Entry 8CE8 (electron microscopy, 3.81 A resolution); this record covers chains B and E of the 9 polymer chains in the assembly.

[Chain B]
Molecule: Heme exporter protein B
Organism: Escherichia coli K-12
Reference sequence: P0ABL8 (CCMB_ECOLI); residues 1-220 here = UniProt positions 1-220
Chain sequence (220 residues; numbered 1 to 220; the number before each row is that of its first residue):
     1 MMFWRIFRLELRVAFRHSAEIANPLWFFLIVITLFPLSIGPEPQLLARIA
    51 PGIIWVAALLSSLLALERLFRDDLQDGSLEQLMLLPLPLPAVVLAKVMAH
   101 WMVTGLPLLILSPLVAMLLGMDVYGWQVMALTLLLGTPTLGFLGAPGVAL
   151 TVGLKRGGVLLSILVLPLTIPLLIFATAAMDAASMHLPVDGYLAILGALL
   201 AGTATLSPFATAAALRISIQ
Not modelled in the structure: 1

[Chain E]
Molecule: Cytochrome c-type biogenesis protein CcmE
Organism: Escherichia coli K-12
Reference sequence: P69490 (CCME_ECOLI); numbering as in UniProt (aligned over 1-159)
Chain sequence (159 residues; row label = number of the first residue in the row):
     1 MNIRRKNRLWIACAVLAGLALTIGLVLYALRSNIDLFYTPGEILYGKRET
    51 QQMPEVGQRLRVGGMVMPGSVQRDPNSLKVTFTIYDAEGSVDVSYEGILP
   101 DLFREGQGVVVQGELEKGNHILAKEVLAKHDENYTPPEVEKAMEANHRRP
   151 ASVYKDPAS
Not modelled in the structure: 1
UniProt features mapped onto this chain:
  - binding site (heme): His-130, Tyr-134
  - mutagenesis: His-130 (H130A: Abolishes heme binding; H130C: Can still form a covalent bond with heme, but blocks heme release transfer to cytochrome c)

[Interface between chain B and chain E]
Pairs across the interface (20):
  Pro-88(B) / Asn-7(E)
  Met-185(B) / Lys-129(E)
  Asp-190(B) / Ser-32(E)
  Gly-191(B) / Ala-29(E)
  Ala-194(B) / Leu-25(E)
  Ala-194(B) / Tyr-28(E)  hydrophobic
  Ala-194(B) / Ala-29(E)  hydrophobic
  Ile-195(B) / Ala-29(E)  hydrophobic
  Gly-197(B) / Leu-25(E)
  Ala-198(B) / Thr-22(E)  hydrogen bond (backbone-side chain)
  Ala-198(B) / Leu-25(E)
  Ala-198(B) / Val-26(E)  hydrophobic
  Ala-201(B) / Leu-21(E)  hydrophobic
  Ala-201(B) / Thr-22(E)
  Gly-202(B) / Thr-22(E)  hydrogen bond (backbone-side chain)
  Thr-205(B) / Val-15(E)
  Thr-205(B) / Gly-18(E)
  Thr-205(B) / Leu-19(E)
  Phe-209(B) / Ile-11(E)  hydrophobic
  Phe-209(B) / Val-15(E)  hydrophobic
Also at the interface, not in a pair above, chain B (13 interface residues in all): Leu-206
Also at the interface, not in a pair above, chain E (14 interface residues in all): Tyr-134
Interface features reported in the paper:
  - interface residues, chain E: Asn-2(E)

[Overview]
13 residues of chain B face 14 of chain E across their interface, with 2 hydrogen bonds. Among the polar pairs
are Ala-198(B)/Thr-22(E) and Gly-202(B)/Thr-22(E). From UniProt: heme-binding residues His-130(E) and
Tyr-134(E) and one mutagenesis site on chain E. The paper reports the interface residue Asn-2(E).
Chain B is Heme exporter protein B and chain E is Cytochrome c-type biogenesis protein CcmE, both from
Escherichia coli K-12; the structure, Cytochrome c maturation complex CcmABCDE, was determined by electron
microscopy, deposited together with 8CE1, 8CE5 and 8CEA.
